PDB entry 2Z4P | X-ray diffraction, 1.95 A resolution | chains B and C of the 4 polymer chains in the assembly

== Chain B (and C) ==
Protein: 75aa long hypothetical regulatory protein AsnC
From: Pyrococcus horikoshii
Notes: chain C of this document is another copy of the same molecule, construct and numbering; everything in this record applies to it too
UniProt: O73983 (O73983_PYRHO); residue numbers follow UniProt; this construct covers 1-75
Amino-acid sequence (75 residues; row label = number of the first residue in the row):
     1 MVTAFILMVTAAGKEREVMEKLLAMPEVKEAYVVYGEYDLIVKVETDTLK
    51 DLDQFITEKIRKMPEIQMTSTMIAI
Ligand contacts: isoleucine (ILE): Ile-56, Thr-57, Arg-61, Thr-69, Ser-70, Thr-71

== How chain B and chain C interact ==
Contacting residue pairs - 18 pairs, chain B then chain C:
  Leu-52(B) / Tyr-35(C)
  Asp-53(B) / Tyr-35(C)  hydrogen bond
  Thr-57(B) / Glu-15(C)
  Arg-61(B) / Thr-10(C)
  Arg-61(B) / Ala-11(C)
  Arg-61(B) / Ala-12(C)
  Arg-61(B) / Gly-13(C)  hydrogen bond (backbone-backbone)
  Arg-61(B) / Glu-15(C)  salt bridge
  Arg-61(B) / Asp-39(C)  salt bridge
  Lys-62(B) / Gly-13(C)  hydrogen bond (side chain-backbone)
  Ile-66(B) / Ala-12(C)
  Gln-67(B) / Ala-12(C)
  Thr-69(B) / Gly-36(C)
  Ser-70(B) / Gly-36(C)
  Ser-70(B) / Glu-37(C)  hydrogen bond (side chain-backbone)
  Thr-71(B) / Tyr-35(C)
  Thr-71(B) / Gly-36(C)
  Ile-73(B) / Tyr-35(C)  hydrophobic
Interface residues without a listed pair, chain B (14 interface residues in all): Leu-49, Ile-56, Glu-58
Interface residues without a listed pair, chain C (10 interface residues in all): Arg-16

== In short ==
Chain B and chain C form an interface of 14 and 10 residues respectively; the contacts include 4 hydrogen
bonds and 2 salt bridges. Polar pairs include Arg-61(B)/Glu-15(C), Arg-61(B)/Asp-39(C) and
Asp-53(B)/Tyr-35(C). Ligands of chain B: isoleucine.
Chain B and chain C are both 75aa long hypothetical regulatory protein AsnC (Pyrococcus horikoshii); the
structure, Crystal structure of FFRP-DM1, was determined by X-ray diffraction together with 2E1A from the same
study.
